PDB entry 7M94 | X-ray diffraction, 2.71 A resolution | chains A and B

# Chain A (and B)
Molecule: Sigma intracellular receptor 2
Organism: Bos taurus
Notes: chain B of this document is another copy of the same molecule, construct and numbering; everything in this record applies to it too
UniProt: Q3MHW7 (SGMR2_BOVIN); residues 1-168 here = UniProt positions 1-168
Chain sequence (174 residues; numbered -5 to 168; the number before each row is that of its first residue; numbers below 1 keep their minus sign (Gly-5 is residue -5)):
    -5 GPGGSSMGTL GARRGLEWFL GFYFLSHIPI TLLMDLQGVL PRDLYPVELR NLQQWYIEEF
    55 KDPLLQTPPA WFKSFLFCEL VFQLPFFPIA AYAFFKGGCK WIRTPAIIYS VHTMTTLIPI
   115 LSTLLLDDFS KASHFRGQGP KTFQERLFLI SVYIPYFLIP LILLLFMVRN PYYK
Disordered / not traced: -5 to 1, 126-129 (chain B: -5 to 2, 168)
Construct notes: expression tag (-5 to 0)
Small-molecule neighbours: Roluperidone (YT7): His21, Ile24, Met28, Asp29, Leu46, Gln47, Trp49, Tyr50, Leu59, Phe66, Glu73, Gln77, Thr107, Thr110, Leu111, Val146, Tyr147, Tyr150
Curated features (UniProtKB/Swiss-Prot):
  - binding site (cholesterol): Val75, Gln77
  - site: Asp56 (Likely important for receptor folding), Tyr150 (Important for 20(S)-OHC binding and stereoselectivity)
From the paper describing this entry:
  - binding site for Roluperidone: Asp29, Gln77

# How chain A and chain B interact
Pairs across the interface (30; chain A residue first):
  Ala64(A) - Asp121(B)
  Trp65(A) - Trp65(B)
  Trp65(A) - Pro113(B)  hydrophobic
  Ser68(A) - Pro113(B)
  Ser68(A) - Ser116(B)
  Phe69(A) - Thr109(B)
  Phe69(A) - Pro113(B)  hydrophobic
  Arg97(A) - Arg97(B)
  Arg97(A) - Thr98(B)  hydrogen bond
  Thr98(A) - Arg97(B)  hydrogen bond
  Ile102(A) - Ile101(B)  hydrophobic
  Ile102(A) - Val105(B)
  Val105(A) - Ile102(B)
  Val105(A) - His106(B)
  His106(A) - Val105(B)
  His106(A) - Thr109(B)  hydrogen bond
  Thr109(A) - Phe69(B)
  Thr109(A) - His106(B)  hydrogen bond
  Thr109(A) - Thr109(B)
  Thr109(A) - Thr110(B)
  Thr110(A) - Thr109(B)
  Ile112(A) - Ser68(B)
  Ile112(A) - Cys72(B)  hydrophobic
  Pro113(A) - Trp65(B)  hydrophobic
  Pro113(A) - Ser68(B)
  Pro113(A) - Phe69(B)  hydrophobic
  Ser116(A) - Ser68(B)
  Thr117(A) - Trp65(B)
  Asp121(A) - Ala64(B)
  Arg130(A) - His128(B)
Also at the interface, not in a pair above, chain A (20 interface residues in all): Cys72, Ile101, Leu158
Also at the interface, not in a pair above, chain B (21 interface residues in all): Ile112, Thr117, Leu158, Val162

# Summary
20 residues of chain A and 21 residues of chain B are in contact; the contacts include 4 hydrogen bonds. Among
the polar pairs are Arg97(A)-Thr98(B) and His106(A)-Thr109(B). Ligands of chain A: Roluperidone. UniProt lists
cholesterol-binding residues Val75(A) and Gln77(A) on chain A. From the paper: a binding site for Roluperidone
at Asp29(A) and Gln77(A).
Chain A and chain B are both Sigma intracellular receptor 2 (Bos taurus); the structure, Bovine sigma-2
receptor bound to Roluperidone, was determined by X-ray diffraction together with 7M93, 7M96 and 7MFI from the
same study.
